PDB entry 8B8R | electron microscopy, 3.10 A resolution | chains A and C of the 5 polymer chains in the assembly

Chain A:
Protein: VP1
From: Echovirus E11
Chain sequence (292 residues; numbered 1 to 292; the number before each row is that of its first residue):
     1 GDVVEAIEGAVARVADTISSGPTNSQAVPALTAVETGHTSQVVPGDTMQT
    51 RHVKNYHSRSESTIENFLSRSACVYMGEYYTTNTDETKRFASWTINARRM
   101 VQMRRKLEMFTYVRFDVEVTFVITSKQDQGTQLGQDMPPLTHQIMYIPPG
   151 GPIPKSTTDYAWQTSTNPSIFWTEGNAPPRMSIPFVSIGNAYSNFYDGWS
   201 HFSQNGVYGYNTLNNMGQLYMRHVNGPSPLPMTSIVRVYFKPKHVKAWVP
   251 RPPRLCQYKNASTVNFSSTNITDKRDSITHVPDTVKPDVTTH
Unresolved in the structure: 288-292
Ligand contacts: sphingosine (SPH): Ile95, Asn96, Ala97, Leu107, Val113, Phe115, Val117, Glu118, Val119, Thr120, Phe121, Val122, Ile144, Tyr146, Thr164, Ser165, Thr166, Asn167, Pro168, Ser169, Ile170, Ala177, Pro178, Pro179, Arg180, Met181, Ile183, Val186, Tyr192, Asn194, Tyr210, Met216, Leu219, Val238, Tyr239, Phe240, Lys241

Chain C:
Protein: VP3
From: Echovirus E11
Chain sequence (238 residues; each row starts with the number of its first residue):
     1 GLPVMNTPGSNQFLTSDDFQSPSAMPQFDVTPELDIPGEVKNLMEIAEVD
    51 SVVPVNNVVGKLDTMDIFRIPVQSGNHQSTQVFGFQVQPGLDSVFKHTLL
   101 GEILNYYAHWSGSVKLTFVFCGSAMATGKFLLAYSPPGANAPKTRKDAML
   151 GTHVIWDVGLQSSCVLCIPWISQTHYRLVHQDEYTSAGNVTCWYQTGIVV
   201 PAGTPTLCSIMCFVSACNDFSVRLLKDTPFIEQSALLQ
Ligand contacts: sphingosine (SPH): Gln12, Phe13, Ala24, Met25

How chain A and chain C interact:
Pairs across the interface (204):
  Val14(A) - Asn218(C)
  Val14(A) - Asp219(C)
  Val14(A) - Phe220(C)
  Ala15(A) - Asn218(C)
  Ala15(A) - Asp219(C)
  Ala30(A) - Ser163(C)
  Ala30(A) - Cys164(C)
  Ala30(A) - Val165(C)  hydrogen bond (backbone-backbone)
  Leu31(A) - Ser163(C)
  Thr32(A) - Gln161(C)
  Thr32(A) - Ser162(C)
  Thr32(A) - Ser163(C)  hydrogen bond (backbone-side chain)
  Thr32(A) - Val165(C)
  Ala33(A) - Ser163(C)  hydrogen bond (backbone-side chain)
  Val34(A) - Thr117(C)
  Val34(A) - Val119(C)  hydrophobic
  Val34(A) - Ser163(C)
  Glu35(A) - Val119(C)
  Glu35(A) - Ser162(C)  hydrogen bond
  Thr39(A) - Glu48(C)
  Thr39(A) - Val49(C)
  Thr39(A) - Asp50(C)
  Thr39(A) - Lys115(C)
  Thr39(A) - Ser215(C)
  Ser40(A) - Lys115(C)  hydrogen bond (backbone-side chain)
  Ser40(A) - Thr117(C)
  Ser40(A) - Val165(C)
  Val42(A) - Lys115(C)
  Val42(A) - Val165(C)  hydrophobic
  Val42(A) - Cys217(C)
  Val43(A) - Asn218(C)
  Pro44(A) - Ser113(C)
  Pro44(A) - Cys167(C)  hydrophobic
  Thr47(A) - Val165(C)
  Thr47(A) - Cys167(C)
  Met48(A) - Thr152(C)
  Met48(A) - Cys167(C)
  Met48(A) - Pro169(C)  hydrophobic
  His57(A) - Ser111(C)  hydrogen bond
  His57(A) - His175(C)  hydrogen bond
  His57(A) - Tyr176(C)
  His57(A) - Ser221(C)
  Ser58(A) - Ser221(C)
  Arg59(A) - Asn42(C)  hydrogen bond (backbone-side chain)
  Arg59(A) - Met44(C)
  Arg59(A) - Glu48(C)  salt bridge
  Arg59(A) - Cys217(C)
  Arg59(A) - Asn218(C)  hydrogen bond (side chain-backbone)
  Arg59(A) - Asp219(C)
  Arg59(A) - Phe220(C)  hydrogen bond (side chain-backbone)
  Glu61(A) - Tyr107(C)  hydrogen bond (backbone-side chain)
  Glu61(A) - Arg223(C)
  Glu61(A) - Leu224(C)  hydrogen bond (side chain-backbone)
  Glu61(A) - Leu225(C)
  Ser62(A) - Asn42(C)  hydrogen bond
  Ser62(A) - Leu43(C)  hydrogen bond (backbone-backbone)
  Ser62(A) - Met44(C)
  Ser62(A) - Tyr107(C)
  Ser62(A) - Val222(C)
  Thr63(A) - Lys41(C)
  Thr63(A) - Asn42(C)
  Ile64(A) - Val40(C)
  Ile64(A) - Lys41(C)  hydrogen bond (backbone-backbone)
  Ile64(A) - Asn42(C)
  Ile64(A) - Leu43(C)  hydrophobic
  Asn66(A) - Leu225(C)
  Phe67(A) - Leu43(C)  hydrophobic
  Phe67(A) - Tyr106(C)  hydrophobic
  Phe67(A) - Tyr107(C)
  Arg70(A) - Ser16(C)
  Arg70(A) - Leu225(C)
  Ser71(A) - Phe13(C)
  Ser71(A) - Thr15(C)  hydrogen bond (side chain-backbone)
  Arg98(A) - Gln238(C)
  Arg99(A) - Gln233(C)
  Arg99(A) - Leu236(C)
  Arg99(A) - Leu237(C)
  Arg99(A) - Gln238(C)
  Met100(A) - Gln233(C)
  Met100(A) - Leu236(C)  hydrophobic
  Val101(A) - Ile231(C)  hydrophobic
  Val101(A) - Gln233(C)
  Val101(A) - Gln238(C)
  Gln102(A) - Asp227(C)
  Arg104(A) - Gln238(C)  hydrogen bond (side chain-backbone)
  Arg105(A) - Glu102(C)  salt bridge
  Arg105(A) - Tyr106(C)  hydrogen bond
  Arg105(A) - Thr228(C)
  Arg105(A) - Ile231(C)
  Lys106(A) - Tyr106(C)
  Met109(A) - Ile103(C)  hydrophobic
  Met109(A) - Tyr106(C)  hydrophobic
  Phe110(A) - Val40(C)  hydrophobic
  Phe110(A) - Leu43(C)  hydrophobic
  Arg114(A) - Val30(C)
  Arg114(A) - Thr31(C)  hydrogen bond (side chain-backbone)
  Arg114(A) - Pro32(C)  hydrogen bond (side chain-backbone)
  Arg114(A) - Glu33(C)  salt bridge
  Glu118(A) - Phe19(C)
  Glu118(A) - Ser21(C)  hydrogen bond
  Thr120(A) - Phe13(C)
  Val122(A) - Phe13(C)  hydrophobic
  Pro168(A) - Ala24(C)
  Ala177(A) - Asn11(C)
  Pro178(A) - Asn11(C)
  Pro178(A) - Phe13(C)  hydrophobic
  Arg180(A) - Phe13(C)
  Arg180(A) - Asp17(C)  salt bridge
  Arg180(A) - Phe19(C)
  Arg180(A) - Ser21(C)
  Met181(A) - Pro22(C)
  Met181(A) - Ala24(C)  hydrophobic
  Ser182(A) - Ser21(C)
  Ser182(A) - Pro22(C)  hydrogen bond (backbone-backbone)
  Ser182(A) - Ser23(C)
  Ser182(A) - Ala24(C)  hydrogen bond (backbone-backbone)
  Ile183(A) - Ala24(C)  hydrophobic
  Pro184(A) - Ser23(C)
  Pro184(A) - Phe28(C)  hydrophobic
  Pro184(A) - Val30(C)  hydrophobic
  Phe185(A) - Phe28(C)
  Phe185(A) - Val30(C)
  Phe185(A) - Thr31(C)
  Val186(A) - Met25(C)  hydrophobic
  Val186(A) - Phe28(C)  hydrophobic
  Ser187(A) - Thr31(C)  hydrogen bond (backbone-side chain)
  Ile188(A) - Thr31(C)
  Gly189(A) - Thr31(C)  hydrogen bond (backbone-side chain)
  Asn190(A) - Pro32(C)  hydrogen bond (side chain-backbone)
  Asn190(A) - Glu33(C)
  Asn190(A) - Leu34(C)
  Tyr239(A) - Phe13(C)  hydrophobic
  Lys241(A) - Thr15(C)  hydrogen bond (side chain-backbone)
  Lys241(A) - Asp17(C)  salt bridge
  Lys246(A) - Glu33(C)
  Lys246(A) - Glu39(C)  salt bridge
  Ala247(A) - Glu39(C)
  Ala247(A) - Val40(C)  hydrogen bond (backbone-backbone)
  Trp248(A) - Ile36(C)
  Trp248(A) - Gly38(C)
  Trp248(A) - Glu39(C)
  Val249(A) - Pro37(C)
  Val249(A) - Gly38(C)  hydrogen bond (backbone-backbone)
  Pro250(A) - Val40(C)
  Pro250(A) - Ile46(C)  hydrophobic
  Pro253(A) - Leu99(C)
  Pro253(A) - Glu102(C)
  Leu255(A) - His97(C)
  Cys256(A) - Ile231(C)
  Gln257(A) - Phe230(C)  hydrogen bond (side chain-backbone)
  Gln257(A) - Ile231(C)
  Gln257(A) - Glu232(C)  hydrogen bond (side chain-backbone)
  Tyr258(A) - Gln238(C)  hydrogen bond (backbone-side chain)
  Lys259(A) - Leu237(C)
  Lys259(A) - Gln238(C)
  Asn260(A) - Leu237(C)
  Asn260(A) - Gln238(C)
  Asn270(A) - Leu62(C)
  Asn270(A) - Asp63(C)
  Ile271(A) - Pro54(C)  hydrophobic
  Ile271(A) - Leu62(C)  hydrogen bond (backbone-backbone)
  Ile271(A) - Ile67(C)  hydrophobic
  Ile271(A) - His97(C)
  Thr272(A) - Pro54(C)
  Thr272(A) - Asn57(C)
  Thr272(A) - Leu62(C)
  Thr272(A) - Ile67(C)
  Thr272(A) - Ser93(C)  hydrogen bond (side chain-backbone)
  Thr272(A) - His97(C)
  Asp273(A) - Asn57(C)  hydrogen bond (backbone-side chain)
  Asp273(A) - Leu62(C)
  Asp273(A) - Ser93(C)
  Asp273(A) - Lys96(C)  salt bridge
  Lys274(A) - Asn57(C)
  Lys274(A) - Val59(C)
  Lys274(A) - Leu62(C)
  Arg275(A) - Val55(C)  hydrogen bond (side chain-backbone)
  Arg275(A) - Asn57(C)  hydrogen bond (backbone-backbone)
  Arg275(A) - Gly84(C)  hydrogen bond (side chain-backbone)
  Arg275(A) - Phe85(C)
  Arg275(A) - Val94(C)
  Ser277(A) - Val58(C)
  Ile278(A) - Val55(C)
  Ile278(A) - Asn56(C)
  Ile278(A) - Val58(C)
  Ile278(A) - Ile70(C)  hydrophobic
  Ile278(A) - Pro71(C)
  Ile278(A) - Val82(C)
  Ile278(A) - Phe83(C)
  Ile278(A) - Gly84(C)  hydrogen bond (backbone-backbone)
  Thr279(A) - Gln81(C)
  Thr279(A) - Phe83(C)
  Thr279(A) - Gly84(C)
  His280(A) - Gly84(C)
  Val281(A) - Gly84(C)
  Val281(A) - Phe85(C)  hydrophobic
  Val281(A) - Gln86(C)
  Val281(A) - Ala141(C)  hydrophobic
  Pro282(A) - Gln86(C)
  Asp283(A) - Asn140(C)
  Thr284(A) - Asn140(C)  hydrogen bond (backbone-side chain)
  Thr284(A) - Glu183(C)  hydrogen bond
  Val285(A) - Gly138(C)
  Val285(A) - Asn140(C)  hydrogen bond (backbone-side chain)
Interface residues without a listed pair, chain A (93 interface residues in all): Pro29, Asn55, Tyr75, Met76, Tyr112, Ala191, Lys243, Pro252, Arg254, Ala261
Interface residues without a listed pair, chain C (103 interface residues in all): Leu14, Gln20, Phe68, Ala139, Val154, Trp156, Asp157, Asn189, Phe213

In short:
93 residues of chain A face 103 of chain C across their interface; the contacts include 42 hydrogen bonds and
7 salt bridges. Among the polar pairs are Arg59(A)-Glu48(C), Arg105(A)-Glu102(C) and Arg114(A)-Glu33(C).
Sphingosine is bound between chain A and chain C.
Chain A is VP1 and chain C is VP3, both from Echovirus E11; the structure, Complex of Echovirus 11 with its
attaching receptor decay-accelerating factor (CD55), was determined by electron microscopy (same publication
as 8B9F).
